Entry 5A3H (X-ray diffraction, 1.82 A resolution); this record covers chain A.

[Chain A]
Protein: Endoglucanase
Source organism: Bacillus agaradhaerens
Notes: EC 3.2.1.4; fragment: catalytic core domain only
Reference sequence: O85465 (GUN5_BACAG); residues 1-303 here correspond to UniProt positions 27-329 (UniProt number = residue number + 26)
Amino-acid sequence (303 residues; row label = number of the first residue in the row):
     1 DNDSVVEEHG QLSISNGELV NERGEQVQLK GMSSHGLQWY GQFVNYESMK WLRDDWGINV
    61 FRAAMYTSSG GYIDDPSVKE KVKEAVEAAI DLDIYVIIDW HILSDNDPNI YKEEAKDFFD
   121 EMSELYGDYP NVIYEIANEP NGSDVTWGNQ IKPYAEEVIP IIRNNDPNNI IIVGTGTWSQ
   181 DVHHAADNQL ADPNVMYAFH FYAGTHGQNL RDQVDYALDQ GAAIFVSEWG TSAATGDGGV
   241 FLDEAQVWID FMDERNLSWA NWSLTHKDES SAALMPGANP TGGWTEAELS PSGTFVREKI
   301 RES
Disordered / not traced: 1-3
Covalent attachments: 2-deoxy-2-fluoro-alpha-D-glucopyranose (G2F) linked to Glu228
Curated features (UniProtKB/Swiss-Prot):
  - active site: Glu139 (Proton donor), Glu228 (Nucleophile)
  - binding site (substrate): His35, Trp39, Tyr40, Tyr66, His101, Tyr202, Ala234, Thr235, Trp262, Lys267 to Glu269

[Summary]
From UniProt: active-site residues Glu139 and Glu228 and 12 substrate-binding residues.
Chain A is Endoglucanase (Bacillus agaradhaerens); the structure, 2-deoxy-2-fluro-B-D-cellobiosyl/enzyme
intermediate complex of the endoglucanase CEL5A from bacillus agaradhearans at 1.8 angstroms resolution, was
determined by X-ray diffraction (same publication as 7A3H, 6A3H, 4A3H and 3A3H).
